PDB entry 1HCS | solution NMR | chains A and B

# Chain A
Molecule: Acetyl-pyeeie-oh
Amino-acid sequence (6 residues; row label = number of the first residue in the row):
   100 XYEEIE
Modified positions: ACE (acetyl group) at position 100; Tyr101 (o-phosphotyrosine; PTR)

# Chain B
Molecule: Human src
From: Homo sapiens
Reference sequence: P12931 (SRC_HUMAN); residues 141-246 here correspond to UniProt positions 143-248 (UniProt number = residue number + 2)
Amino-acid sequence (107 residues; each row starts with the number of its first residue):
   140 MDSIQAEEWY FGKITRRESE RLLLNAENPR GTFLVRESET TKGAYCLSVS DFDNAKGLNV
   200 KHYKIRKLDS GGFYITSRTQ FNSLQQLVAY YSKHADGLCH RLTTVCP

# Chain A / chain B interface
Residue-residue contacts (16):
  Tyr101(A) - Arg175(B)
  Tyr101(A) - Glu178(B)
  Tyr101(A) - Thr179(B)
  Tyr101(A) - Cys185(B)
  Tyr101(A) - His201(B)
  Tyr101(A) - Tyr202(B)
  Tyr101(A) - Lys203(B)
  Glu102(A) - Lys200(B)
  Glu102(A) - His201(B)
  Glu102(A) - Tyr202(B)
  Ile104(A) - Tyr202(B)
  Ile104(A) - Ile214(B)
  Ile104(A) - Thr215(B)
  Ile104(A) - Tyr230(B)
  Ile104(A) - Asp235(B)
  Ile104(A) - Leu237(B)
Interface residues without a listed pair, chain A (5 interface residues in all): Glu103, Glu105
Interface residues without a listed pair, chain B (15 interface residues in all): Arg205, Gly236

# Overview
Chain A and chain B form an interface of 5 and 15 residues respectively.
Here chain A is Acetyl-pyeeie-oh and chain B is Human src (Homo sapiens). Entry 1HCS (NMR structure of the
human src SH2 domain complex) was determined by solution NMR, deposited together with 1HCT.
